PDB entry 5AIY | solution NMR | chains B and D of the 12 polymer chains in the assembly

Chain B (and D):
Protein: Protein (insulin)
Notes: fragment: beta chain; chain D of this document is another copy of the same molecule, construct and numbering; everything in this record applies to it too
Reference sequence: P01308 (INS_HUMAN); residues 1-30 here correspond to UniProt positions 25-54 (UniProt number = residue number + 24)
Chain sequence (30 residues; row label = number of the first residue in the row):
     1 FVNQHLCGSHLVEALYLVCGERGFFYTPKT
Small-molecule neighbours: phenol (IPH): His-10, Leu-11, Ala-14

Chain B / chain D interface:
Residue-residue contacts - 39 pairs, chain B then chain D:
  Gln-4(B) with Tyr-16(D)
  His-5(B) with Tyr-16(D); Leu-17(D); Gly-20(D)
  Leu-6(B) with Tyr-16(D)
  Cys-7(B) with Tyr-16(D)
  Gly-8(B) with Tyr-16(D)
  Ser-9(B) with Glu-13(D); Tyr-16(D)
  His-10(B) with Glu-13(D)
  Val-12(B) with Val-12(D)
  Glu-13(B) with Ser-9(D); His-10(D)
  Tyr-16(B) with Gln-4(D); His-5(D); Leu-6(D); Cys-7(D); Gly-8(D); Ser-9(D); Pro-28(D)
  Leu-17(B) with His-5(D)
  Gly-20(B) with His-5(D)
  Glu-21(B) with Pro-28(D); Lys-29(D)
  Arg-22(B) with Pro-28(D)
  Gly-23(B) with Tyr-26(D); Thr-27(D); Pro-28(D)
  Phe-24(B) with Phe-25(D); Tyr-26(D)
  Phe-25(B) with Phe-24(D)
  Tyr-26(B) with Gly-23(D); Phe-24(D)
  Thr-27(B) with Gly-23(D)
  Pro-28(B) with Tyr-16(D); Glu-21(D); Arg-22(D); Gly-23(D)
  Lys-29(B) with Glu-21(D)

Summary:
Chain B and chain D each contribute 21 residues to their interface. Chain B binds phenol.
Both chains are Protein (insulin). Entry 5AIY (R6 human insulin hexamer (SYMMETRIC), NMR, 'red' substate,
average structure) was determined by solution NMR (same publication as 2AIY, 3AIY and 4AIY).
